Entry 8T1G (X-ray diffraction, 3.50 A resolution); this record covers chains F and L of the 12 polymer chains in the assembly.

# Chain F
Name: Hemagglutinin HA2
Source organism: Influenza A virus
Reference sequence: A0A8E4VRS4 (A0A8E4VRS4_9INFA); residues 1-174 here correspond to UniProt positions 340-513 (UniProt number = residue number + 339)
Sequence (210 residues; row label = number of the first residue in the row):
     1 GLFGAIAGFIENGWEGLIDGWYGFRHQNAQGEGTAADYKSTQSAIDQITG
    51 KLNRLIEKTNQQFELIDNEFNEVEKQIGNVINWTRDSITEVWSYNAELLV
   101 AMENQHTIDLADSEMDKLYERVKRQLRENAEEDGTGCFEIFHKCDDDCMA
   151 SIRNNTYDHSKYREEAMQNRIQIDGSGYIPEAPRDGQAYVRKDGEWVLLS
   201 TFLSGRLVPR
Disordered / not traced: 1-3, 209-210
Disulfides: Cys-144/Cys-148
Covalently attached groups: N-acetylglucosamine (NAG) linked to Asn-82, Asn-154
Differences from the reference sequence: conflict Leu-55 (Ile394 in A0A8E4VRS4); expression tag (175-210)

# Chain L
Name: 1E11 Fab Light chain
Source organism: Homo sapiens
Notes: antibody fragment or engineered binder
Sequence (219 residues; numbered 1 to 214 plus 5 insertion-coded residues; the number before each row is that of its first residue; a row labelled like 27A-27E holds insertion residues (27A, then the next letters in order)):
     1 DVVMTQSPLSLPVTLGQPASISCRSSQ
27A-27E GLAFL
    28 DGNTYLSWFQQRPGQSPRRLIYKVSNRDSGVPDRFSGSGSRTDFTLKISR
    78 VEAEDVGVYYCMQGTHWPLTFGGGTKVEIKRTVAAPSVFIFPPSDEQLKS
   128 GTASVVCLLNNFYPREAKVQWKVDNALQSGNSQESVTEQDSKDSTYSLSS
   178 TLTLSKADYEKHKVYACEVTHQGLRSPVTKSFNRGEC
Disordered / not traced: 213-214
Disulfides: Cys-23/Cys-88, Cys-134/Cys-194

# How chain F and chain L interact
Contacting residue pairs (16):
  Trp-21(F) with Leu-27E(L), hydrophobic
  Gln-42(F) with Trp-94(L), hydrogen bond
  Ile-45(F) with Leu-27E(L)
  Ile-48(F) with Leu-27E(L), hydrophobic
  Thr-49(F) with Ala-27C(L); Phe-27D(L); Leu-27E(L)
  Leu-52(F) with Phe-27D(L); Leu-27E(L), hydrophobic
  Asn-53(F) with Gly-27A(L); Leu-27B(L), hydrogen bond (side chain-backbone); Ala-27C(L), hydrogen bond (side chain-backbone)
  Ile-56(F) with Ala-27C(L), hydrophobic
  Glu-57(F) with Arg-68(L)
  Lys-58(F) with Ser-67(L), hydrogen bond; Arg-68(L)

# Summary
10 residues of chain F and 8 residues of chain L are in contact; the contacts include 4 hydrogen bonds. Among
the polar pairs are Gln-42(F)/Trp-94(L), Asn-53(F)/Leu-27B(L) and Asn-53(F)/Ala-27C(L). Covalently linked
N-acetylglucosamine: at Asn-82(F) and Asn-154(F).
Here chain F is Hemagglutinin HA2 (Influenza A virus) and chain L is 1E11 Fab Light chain (Homo sapiens).
Entry 8T1G (The crystal structure of hemagglutinin form a h7n9 influenza virus (a/shanghai/1/2013) in complex
with antibody 1E11) was determined by X-ray diffraction together with 8VEB, 8VED, 8VEE and 8VEF from the same
study.
